Entry 8VG2 (electron microscopy, 3.04 A resolution); this record covers chains H and I of the 12 polymer chains in the assembly.

Chain H:
Name: Histone H2B type 1-J
From: Homo sapiens
UniProt: P06899 (H2B1J_HUMAN); residues 0-125 here correspond to UniProt positions 1-126 (UniProt number = residue number + 1)
Chain sequence (126 residues; numbered 0 to 125; the number before each row is that of its first residue; numbering starts at 0):
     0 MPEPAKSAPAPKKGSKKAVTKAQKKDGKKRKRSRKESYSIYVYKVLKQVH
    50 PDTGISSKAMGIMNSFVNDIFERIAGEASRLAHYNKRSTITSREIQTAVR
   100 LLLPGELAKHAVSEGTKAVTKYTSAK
Disordered / not traced: 0-27
Swiss-Prot annotation at these positions:
  - modified residue: Pro1 (N-acetylproline), Glu2 (ADP-ribosyl glutamic acid), Lys5 (N6-(2-hydroxyisobutyryl)lysine), Ser6 (ADP-ribosylserine), Lys11 (N6-(beta-hydroxybutyryl)lysine), Lys12 (N6-(2-hydroxyisobutyryl)lysine), Ser14 (Phosphoserine), Lys15 (N6-acetyllysine), Lys16 (N6-(beta-hydroxybutyryl)lysine), Lys20 (N6-(2-hydroxyisobutyryl)lysine), Lys23 (N6-(2-hydroxyisobutyryl)lysine), Lys24 (N6-(2-hydroxyisobutyryl)lysine), Lys34 (N6-(2-hydroxyisobutyryl)lysine), Glu35 (PolyADP-ribosyl glutamic acid), Ser36 (Phosphoserine), Lys43 (N6-(2-hydroxyisobutyryl)lysine), Lys46 (N6-(2-hydroxyisobutyryl)lysine), Lys57 (N6,N6-dimethyllysine), Arg79 (Dimethylated arginine), Lys85 (N6,N6,N6-trimethyllysine) and 6 more in UniProt
  - glycosylation: Ser112 (O-linked (GlcNAc) serine)
  - cross-link (Glycyl lysine isopeptide (Lys-Gly)): Lys5 (interchain with G-Cter in SUMO2), Lys20 (interchain with G-Cter in SUMO2), Lys34 (interchain with G-Cter in ubiquitin), Lys120 (interchain with G-Cter in ubiquitin)

Chain I:
Molecule: 211-nt DNA strand
Sequence (211 nucleotides; each row starts with the number of its first residue):
     1 ATCCGAGATGGTACTTTGTGTCTCCTGCTCTGTCAGCAGGGCACTGTACT
    51 TGCTGATACCAGGGAATCAATTGGTCGTAGACAGCTCTAGCACCGCTTAA
   101 ACGCACGTACGCGCTGTCCCCCGCGTTTTAACCGCCAAGGGGATTACTCC
   151 CTAGTCTCCAGGCACGTGTCAGATATATACATCAGGCCAACTTGTCTACG
   201 TTTAGTATGAT
Disordered / not traced: 1-15

How chain H and chain I interact:
Pairs across the interface (19; chain H residue first):
  Arg29(H) with DA143(I), base contact; DT144(I), hydrogen bond to the base
  Lys30(H) with DC68(I), salt bridge to the phosphate; DT144(I), sugar contact; DT145(I), phosphate contact
  Ser32(H) with DT144(I), hydrogen bond to the phosphate
  Arg33(H) with DT67(I), base contact
  Tyr42(H) with DC60(I), phosphate contact; DA61(I), phosphate contact
  Ile54(H) with DC59(I), phosphate contact; DC60(I), phosphate contact
  Ser55(H) with DC59(I), phosphate contact
  Ser56(H) with DC59(I), hydrogen bond to the phosphate
  Arg86(H) with DG80(I), phosphate contact; DA81(I), salt bridge to the phosphate
  Ser87(H) with DA79(I), hydrogen bond to the phosphate; DG80(I), hydrogen bond to the phosphate
  Thr88(H) with DA79(I), phosphate contact; DG80(I), hydrogen bond to the phosphate
Interface residues without a listed pair, chain H (15 interface residues in all): Arg31, Glu35, Gly53, Lys85
Interface residues without a listed pair, chain I (13 interface residues in all): DA66, DA69

Overview:
15 residues of chain H and 13 residues of chain I are in contact; the contacts include 6 hydrogen bonds and 2
salt bridges. Polar pairs include Arg29(H)-DT144(I), Ser32(H)-DT144(I) and Ser56(H)-DC59(I).
Here chain H is Histone H2B type 1-J (Homo sapiens) and chain I is a 211-nt DNA strand. Entry 8VG2 (Cryo-EM
structure of FoxA1 and GATA4 in complex with H14 chromatosome) was determined by electron microscopy.
